Entry 5Z7D (X-ray diffraction, 4.50 A resolution (low resolution: residue-level contacts below are approximate; hydrogen-bond / salt-bridge calls are withheld)); this record covers chains B and C of the 7 polymer chains in the assembly.

[Chain B (and C)]
Molecule: Interferon-activable protein 204
Organism: Mus musculus
Notes: chain C of this document is another copy of the same molecule, construct and numbering; everything in this record applies to it too
Reference sequence: P0DOV2 (IFI4_MOUSE); residue numbers follow UniProt; this construct covers 216-619
Chain sequence (412 residues; row label = number of the first residue in the row):
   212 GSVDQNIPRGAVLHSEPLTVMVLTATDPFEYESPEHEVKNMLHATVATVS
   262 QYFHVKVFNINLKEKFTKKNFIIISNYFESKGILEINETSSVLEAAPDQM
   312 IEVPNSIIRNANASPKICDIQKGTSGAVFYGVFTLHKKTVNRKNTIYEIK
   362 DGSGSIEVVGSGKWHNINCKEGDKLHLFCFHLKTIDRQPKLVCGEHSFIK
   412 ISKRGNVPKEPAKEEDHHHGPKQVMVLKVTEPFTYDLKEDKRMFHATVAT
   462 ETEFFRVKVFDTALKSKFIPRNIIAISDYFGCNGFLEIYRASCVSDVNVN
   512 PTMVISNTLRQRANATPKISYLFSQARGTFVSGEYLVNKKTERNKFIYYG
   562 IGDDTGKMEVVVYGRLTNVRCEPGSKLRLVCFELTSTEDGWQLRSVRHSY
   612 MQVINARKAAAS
Disordered / not traced: 212-220, 618-623 (chain C: 212-220, 617-623)
Construct notes: expression tag (212-215, 620-623)

[Interface between chain B and chain C]
Residue-residue contacts - 28 pairs, chain B then chain C:
  E442(B) - S531(C)
  P443(B) - S535(C)
  T445(B) - R538(C)
  D447(B) - R538(C)
  L448(B) - R538(C)
  L448(B) - S597(C)
  L448(B) - T598(C)
  L448(B) - E599(C)
  D451(B) - R538(C)
  R453(B) - S535(C)
  R453(B) - Q536(C)
  R453(B) - A537(C)
  I484(B) - G363(C)
  N509(B) - G365(C)
  P512(B) - K327(C)
  P512(B) - S364(C)
  T513(B) - K327(C)
  T578(B) - K568(C)
  N579(B) - F534(C)
  N579(B) - G567(C)
  N579(B) - K568(C)
  N579(B) - G601(C)
  N579(B) - W602(C)
  V580(B) - T566(C)
  V580(B) - G567(C)
  R581(B) - D565(C)
  R581(B) - T566(C)
  R581(B) - G567(C)
Other interface residues (no listed pair), chain B (20 interface residues in all): H376, F444, K449, G575, R576
Other interface residues (no listed pair), chain C (24 interface residues in all): C329, K333, D564, M569, D600

[Overview]
20 residues of chain B and 24 residues of chain C are in contact.
Both chains are Interferon-activable protein 204 (Mus musculus). Entry 5Z7D (p204HINab-dsDNA complex
structure) was determined by X-ray diffraction, deposited together with 5YZP and 5YZW.
